8VIO - chains A and K of the 57 polymer chains in the assembly; structure by electron microscopy, 3.26 A resolution.

# Chain A
Molecule: 23S ribosomal RNA
From: Mycolicibacterium smegmatis MC2 155
Sequence (3120 nucleotides; each row starts with the number of its first residue):
     1 UAAGUGUUUA AGGGCGCAUG GUGGAUGCCU UGGCACUGGG AGCCGAUGAA GGACGUAGGA
    61 GGCUGCGAUA AGCCUCGGGG AGCUGUCAAC CGAGCGUUGA UCCGAGGAUG UCCGAAUGGG
   121 GAAACCCGGC ACGAGUGAUG UCGUGUCACC AGGCGCUGAA UAUAUAGGCG UCUGGGGGGA
   181 ACGCGGGGAA GUGAAACAUC UCAGUACCCG UAGGAAGAGA AAACAAAAUG UGAUUCCGUG
   241 AGUAGUGGCG AGCGAAAGCG GAGGAUGGCU AAACCGUAUG CAUGUGAUAC CGGGUAGGGG
   301 UUGUGUGUGC GGGGUUGUGG GACCUAUCUU UCCGGCUCUA CCUGGCUGGA GGGCAGUGAG
   361 AAAAUGUUGU GGUUAGCGGA AAUGGCUUGG GAUGGCCUGC CGUAGACGGU GAGAGCCCGG
   421 UACGUGAAAA CCCGACGUCU GUCUUGAUGG UGUUCCCGAG UAGCAGCGGG CCCGUGGAAU
   481 CUGCUGUGAA UCUGCCGGGA CCACCCGGUA AGCCUGAAUA CUUCCCAGUG ACCGAUAGCG
   541 GAUUAGUACC GUGAGGGAAU GGUGAAAAGU ACCCCGGGAG GGGAGUGAAA GAGUACCUGA
   601 AACCGUGCGC UUACAAUCCG UCAGAGCCCU CGACGUGUCG UGGGGUGAUG GCGUGCCUUU
   661 UGAAGAAUGA GCCUGCGAGU CAGGGACAUG UCGCGAGGUU AACCCGGGUG GGGUAGCCGC
   721 AGCGAAAGCG AGUCUGAAUA GGGCGUAUCC ACACAAGAGU GUGUGGUGUA GUGGUGUGUU
   781 CUGGACCCGA AGCGGAGUGA UCUACCCAUG GCCAGGGUGA AGCGCGGGUA AGACCGCGUG
   841 GAGGCCCGAA CCCACUUAGG UUGAAGACUG AGGGGAUGAG CUGUGGGUAG GGGUGAAAGG
   901 CCAAUCAAAC UCCGUGAUAG CUGGUUCUCC CCGAAAUGCA UUUAGGUGCA GCGUCGCAUG
   961 UUUCUUGCCG GAGGUAGAGC UACUGGAUGG CCGAUGGGCC CCACAGGGUU ACUGACGUCA
  1021 GCCAAACUCC GAAUGCCGGU AAGUCCAAGA GUGCGGCAGU GAGACGGCGG GGGAUAAGCU
  1081 CCGUGCGUCG AGAGGGAAAC AGCCCAGAUC GCCGGCUAAG GCCCCUAAGC GUGUGCUAAG
  1141 UGGAAAAGGA UGUGCAGUCG CGAAGACAAC CAGGAGGUUG GCUUAGAAGC AGCCACCCUU
  1201 GAAAGAGUGC GUAAUAGCUC ACUGGUCAAG UGAUUGUGCG CCGAUAAUGU AGCGGGGCUC
  1261 AAGCACACCG CCGAAGCCGC GGCAGCCAAC GUGUUGGCUG GGUAGGGGAG CGUCCUGCAU
  1321 CCGGUGAAGC CGCCGAGUGA UCGAGUGGUG GAGGGUGUGG GAGUGAGAAU GCAGGCAUGA
  1381 GUAGCGAUUA GGCAAGUGAG AACCUUGCCC GCCGAAAGAC CAAGGGUUCC UGGGCCAGGC
  1441 CAGUCCGCCC AGGGUGAGUC GGGACCUAAG GCGAGGCCGA CAGGCGUAGU CGAUGGACAA
  1501 CGGGUUGAUA UUCCCGUACC CGUGUAUGUG CGUCCAUGAU GAAUCAGCGG UACUAACCAU
  1561 CCAAAACCAC CGUGACCGCA CCUUUCGGGG UGUGGCGUUG GUGGGGCUGC AUGGGACCUU
  1621 CGUUGGUAGU AGUCAAGCGA UGGGGUGACG CAGGAAGGUA GCCGUACCGG UCAGUGGUAA
  1681 UACCGGGGUA AGCCUGUAGG GAGUCAGAUA GGUAAAUCCG UCUGGCAUAU AUCCUGAGAG
  1741 GUGAUGCAUA GCCGAGUGAG GCGAAUUCGG UGAUCCUAUG CUGCCGAGAA AAGCCUCUAG
  1801 CGAGGACAUA CACGGCCCGU ACCCCAAACC AACACAGGUG GUCAGGUAGA GAAUACUAAG
  1861 GCGUACGAGU GAACUAUGGU UAAGGAACUC GGCAAAAUGC CCCCGUAACU UCGGGAGAAG
  1921 GGGGACCCAC AUGGCGUGUA AGCCUUUACG GCCCAAGCGU GAGUGGGUGG CACAAACCAG
  1981 UGAGAAGCGA CUGUUUACUA AAAACACAGG UCCGUGCGAA GUCGCAAGAC GAUGUAUACG
  2041 GACUGACGCC UGCCCGGUGC UGGAAGGUUA AGAGGACCCG UUAACUCCCU UUGGGGGUGA
  2101 AGCGGAGAAU UUAAGCCCCA GUAAACGGCG GUGGUAACUA UAACCAUCCU AAGGUAGCGA
  2161 AAUUCCUUGU CGGGUAAGUU CCGACCUGCA CGAAUGGCGU AACGACUUCU CAACUGUCUC
  2221 AACCAUAGAC UCGGCGAAAU UGCACUACGA GUAAAGAUGC UCGUUACGCG CGGCAGGACG
  2281 AAAAGACCCC GGGACCUUCA CUACAACUUG GUAUUGGUGC UCGAUACGGU UUGUGUAGGA
  2341 UAGGUGGGAG ACUGUGAAGC UCACACGCCA GUGUGGGUGG AGUCGUUGUU GAAAUACCAC
  2401 UCUGAUCGUA UUGGGCCUCU AACCUCGGAC CGUAUAUCCG GUUCAGGGAC AGUGCCUGGU
  2461 GGGUAGUUUA ACUGGGGCGG UUGCCUCCUA AAAUGUAACG GAGGCGCCCA AAGGUUCCCU
  2521 CAACCUGGAC GGCAAUCAGG UGUUGAGUGU AAGUGCACAA GGGAGCUUGA CUGCGAGACG
  2581 GACAUGUCGA GCAGGGACGA AAGUCGGGAC UAGUGAUCCG GCACCUCUGA GUGGAAGGGG
  2641 UGUCGCUCAA CGGAUAAAAG GUACCCCGGG GAUAACAGGC UGAUCUUCCC CAAGAGUCCA
  2701 UAUCGACGGG AUGGUUUGGC ACCUCGAUGU CGGCUCGUCG CAUCCUGGGG CUGGAGCAGG
  2761 UCCCAAGGGU UGGGCUGUUC GCCCAUUAAA GCGGCACGCG AGCUGGGUUU AGAACGUCGU
  2821 GAGACAGUUC GGUCUCUAUC CGCCGCGCGC GUCAGAAGCU UGAGGAAACC UGUCCCUAGU
  2881 ACGAGAGGAC CGGGACGGAC GAACCUCUGG UAUACCAGUU GUCCCACCAG GGGCACGGCU
  2941 GGAUAGCCAC GUUCGGACAG GAUAACCGCU GAAAGCAUCU AAGCGGGAAA CCUCUUCCAA
  3001 GACCAGGCUU CUCACCCUCU AGGAGGGAUA AGGCCCCCCG CAGACCACGG GAUUGAUAGA
  3061 CCAGACCUGG AAGCCUAGUA AUAGGUGCAG GGAACUGGCA CUAACCGGCC GAAAACUUAC
Not modelled in the structure: 1

# Chain K
Molecule: 50S Ribosomal Protein L13
From: Mycolicibacterium smegmatis MC2 155
UniProt: A0QSP8 (RL13_MYCS2); residues 1-147 here = UniProt positions 1-147
Sequence (147 residues; each row starts with the number of its first residue):
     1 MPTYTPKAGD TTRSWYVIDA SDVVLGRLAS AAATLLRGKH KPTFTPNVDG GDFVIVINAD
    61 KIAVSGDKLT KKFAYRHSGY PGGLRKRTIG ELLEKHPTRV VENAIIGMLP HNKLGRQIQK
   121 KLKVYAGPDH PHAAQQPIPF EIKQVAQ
Not modelled in the structure: 1, 32

# Chain A / chain K interface
Pairs across the interface (90):
  A3(A) with His-132(K), hydrogen bond to the sugar; Gln-135(K), hydrogen bond to the sugar
  G4(A) with His-132(K), phosphate contact; Gln-135(K), hydrogen bond to the sugar
  U5(A) with Phe-53(K), phosphate contact; Lys-123(K), salt bridge to the phosphate
  A615(A) with Lys-113(K), phosphate contact; Arg-116(K), salt bridge to the phosphate
  A616(A) with Lys-113(K), phosphate contact; Arg-116(K), salt bridge to the phosphate
  G624(A) with Asn-47(K), sugar contact
  A625(A) with Thr-5(K), phosphate contact; Pro-6(K), sugar contact; Lys-7(K), salt bridge to the phosphate; Ala-8(K), phosphate contact
  G626(A) with Ala-8(K), phosphate contact
  A648(A) with Asn-47(K), base contact
  U649(A) with Asn-47(K), hydrogen bond to the base; Lys-113(K), salt bridge to the phosphate; Leu-114(K), sugar contact
  G650(A) with Pro-46(K), sugar contact; Asn-47(K), sugar contact; Asn-112(K), hydrogen bond to the phosphate; Lys-113(K), hydrogen bond to the phosphate; Leu-114(K), hydrogen bond to the phosphate
  G651(A) with Asn-112(K), hydrogen bond to the phosphate
  C1113(A) with Pro-2(K), base contact; Thr-3(K), hydrogen bond to the base
  C1123(A) with Ser-30(K), hydrogen bond to the sugar
  C1124(A) with Ser-30(K), hydrogen bond to the sugar; Ala-33(K), sugar contact; Thr-34(K), sugar contact; Met-108(K), hydrogen bond to the sugar
  C1125(A) with Lys-39(K), salt bridge to the phosphate; Met-108(K), sugar contact
  A1127(A) with Lys-39(K), salt bridge to the phosphate
  G1129(A) with Gln-147(K), hydrogen bond to the base
  C1130(A) with Arg-27(K), hydrogen bond to the base; Ile-142(K), base contact; Gln-144(K), sugar contact
  G1131(A) with Gln-144(K), hydrogen bond to the phosphate; Gln-147(K), sugar contact
  G1140(A) with Ser-65(K), base contact; Lys-68(K), hydrogen bond to the base
  G1249(A) with His-77(K), stacking on the base; Pro-81(K), phosphate contact; Gly-82(K), hydrogen bond to the phosphate
  U1250(A) with Tyr-75(K), sugar contact; Leu-84(K), base contact
  G1255(A) with Gly-107(K), hydrogen bond to the base
  G1256(A) with Asn-103(K), sugar contact; Ala-104(K), hydrogen bond to the sugar; Gly-107(K), sugar contact; Met-108(K), hydrogen bond to the base
  G1257(A) with Leu-25(K), sugar contact; Gly-26(K), hydrogen bond to the phosphate; Lys-72(K), salt bridge to the phosphate; Ala-104(K), phosphate contact
  C1258(A) with Val-24(K), phosphate contact; Leu-25(K), phosphate contact; Gly-26(K), hydrogen bond to the phosphate; Lys-68(K), salt bridge to the phosphate
  U1259(A) with Val-24(K), phosphate contact; Ser-65(K), hydrogen bond to the phosphate; Gly-66(K), base contact; Lys-68(K), salt bridge to the phosphate
  C1260(A) with Asp-22(K), hydrogen bond to the base; Val-24(K), base contact; Arg-27(K), hydrogen bond to the sugar; Ser-65(K), phosphate contact
  A1262(A) with Gly-26(K), hydrogen bond to the base; Arg-27(K), base contact
  G2263(A) with His-111(K), phosphate contact
  U2264(A) with His-111(K), salt bridge to the phosphate
  U2738(A) with Pro-81(K), phosphate contact
  A2863(A) with Arg-99(K), phosphate contact
  G2864(A) with Arg-76(K), phosphate contact; Arg-87(K), salt bridge to the phosphate; Arg-99(K), salt bridge to the phosphate
  G2865(A) with Arg-76(K), salt bridge to the phosphate; Ser-78(K), hydrogen bond to the phosphate
  A2866(A) with Ser-78(K), hydrogen bond to the phosphate; Tyr-80(K), sugar contact; Arg-85(K), salt bridge to the phosphate
  C2992(A) with Arg-85(K), phosphate contact; Lys-95(K), sugar contact
  C3004(A) with Glu-102(K), hydrogen bond to the base; Lys-120(K), phosphate contact
  U3118(A) with Ala-134(K), hydrogen bond to the sugar
  A3119(A) with Ala-134(K), sugar contact
Also at the interface, not in a pair above, chain A (50 interface residues in all): A2, C614, A623, U1126, A1251, A1261, C2739, U2993, C3003
Also at the interface, not in a pair above, chain K (62 interface residues in all): Trp-15, Arg-37, Lys-71, Gly-83, His-96, Leu-109, Pro-110, Pro-131, Gln-136, Lys-143

# Overview
50 residues of chain A face 62 of chain K across their interface, with 30 hydrogen bonds, 15 salt bridges and
1 aromatic stacking contact. Polar contacts include U649(A)/Asn-47(K), C1113(A)/Thr-3(K) and
G1129(A)/Gln-147(K).
Chain A is 23S ribosomal RNA and chain K is 50S Ribosomal Protein L13, both from Mycolicibacterium smegmatis
MC2 155; the structure, Structure of Mycobacterium smegmatis HflX bound to a 70S ribosome, was determined by
electron microscopy, deposited together with 8VK0, 8VK7, 8VKI, 8VKW, 8VPK, 8VR4, 8VR8 and 8VRL.
